Entry 8UUI (X-ray diffraction, 2.43 A resolution); this record covers chains B and D of the 3 polymer chains in the assembly.

Chain B:
Protein: Interleukin-23 subunit alpha
From: Homo sapiens
Reference sequence: Q9NPF7 (IL23A_HUMAN); residues 20-189 here = UniProt positions 20-189
Chain sequence (176 residues; row label = number of the first residue in the row):
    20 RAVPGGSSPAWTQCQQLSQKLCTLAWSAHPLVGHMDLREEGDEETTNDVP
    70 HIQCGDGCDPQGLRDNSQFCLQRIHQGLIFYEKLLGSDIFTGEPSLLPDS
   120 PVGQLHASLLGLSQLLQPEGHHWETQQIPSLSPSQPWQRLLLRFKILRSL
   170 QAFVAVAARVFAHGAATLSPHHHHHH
Disordered / not traced: 20-26, 47-67, 138-153, 189-195
Sequence notes: expression tag (190-195)
Disulfide bonds: C77-C89

Chain D:
Protein: peptide 23-446
Chain sequence (20 residues; numbered 1 to 20; the number before each row is that of its first residue):
     1 GLRERCVRNYGHEFCQNWYW
Disordered / not traced: 1-2
Disulfide bonds: C6-C15

How chain B and chain D interact:
Residue-residue contacts (21; chain B residue first):
  P113(B) with W18(D); Y19(D); W20(D), hydrophobic
  S114(B) with W18(D); Y19(D), hydrogen bond (backbone-backbone)
  L115(B) with N17(D); W18(D), hydrophobic
  L116(B) with Q16(D); N17(D), hydrogen bond (backbone-backbone); W18(D); Y19(D), hydrophobic
  S119(B) with N17(D), hydrogen bond
  P120(B) with N17(D)
  V121(B) with N17(D)
  L159(B) with C6(D), hydrophobic; W18(D); W20(D), hydrophobic
  L160(B) with Y10(D)
  R162(B) with W18(D)
  F163(B) with Y10(D), hydrophobic; F14(D), hydrophobic
Interface residues without a listed pair, chain B (14 interface residues in all): S46, F109, L166
Interface residues without a listed pair, chain D (10 interface residues in all): R3, E13

Summary:
The interface between chain B and chain D involves 14 residues on one side and 10 on the other; the contacts
include 3 hydrogen bonds. Polar pairs include S119(B)-N17(D), S114(B)-Y19(D) and L116(B)-N17(D).
Here chain B is Interleukin-23 subunit alpha (Homo sapiens) and chain D is peptide 23-446. Entry 8UUI (X-ray
structure of Interleukin-23 in complex with peptide 23-446) was determined by X-ray diffraction.
